PDB entry 5U8T | electron microscopy, 4.90 A resolution (low resolution: residue-level contacts below are approximate; hydrogen-bond / salt-bridge calls are withheld) | chains 4 and 6 of the 12 polymer chains in the assembly

Chain 4:
Name: DNA replication licensing factor MCM4
Source organism: Saccharomyces cerevisiae (strain ATCC 204508 / S288c)
Notes: EC 3.6.4.12
UniProtKB: P30665 (MCM4_YEAST); residues 1-933 here = UniProt positions 1-933
Sequence (933 residues; each row starts with the number of its first residue):
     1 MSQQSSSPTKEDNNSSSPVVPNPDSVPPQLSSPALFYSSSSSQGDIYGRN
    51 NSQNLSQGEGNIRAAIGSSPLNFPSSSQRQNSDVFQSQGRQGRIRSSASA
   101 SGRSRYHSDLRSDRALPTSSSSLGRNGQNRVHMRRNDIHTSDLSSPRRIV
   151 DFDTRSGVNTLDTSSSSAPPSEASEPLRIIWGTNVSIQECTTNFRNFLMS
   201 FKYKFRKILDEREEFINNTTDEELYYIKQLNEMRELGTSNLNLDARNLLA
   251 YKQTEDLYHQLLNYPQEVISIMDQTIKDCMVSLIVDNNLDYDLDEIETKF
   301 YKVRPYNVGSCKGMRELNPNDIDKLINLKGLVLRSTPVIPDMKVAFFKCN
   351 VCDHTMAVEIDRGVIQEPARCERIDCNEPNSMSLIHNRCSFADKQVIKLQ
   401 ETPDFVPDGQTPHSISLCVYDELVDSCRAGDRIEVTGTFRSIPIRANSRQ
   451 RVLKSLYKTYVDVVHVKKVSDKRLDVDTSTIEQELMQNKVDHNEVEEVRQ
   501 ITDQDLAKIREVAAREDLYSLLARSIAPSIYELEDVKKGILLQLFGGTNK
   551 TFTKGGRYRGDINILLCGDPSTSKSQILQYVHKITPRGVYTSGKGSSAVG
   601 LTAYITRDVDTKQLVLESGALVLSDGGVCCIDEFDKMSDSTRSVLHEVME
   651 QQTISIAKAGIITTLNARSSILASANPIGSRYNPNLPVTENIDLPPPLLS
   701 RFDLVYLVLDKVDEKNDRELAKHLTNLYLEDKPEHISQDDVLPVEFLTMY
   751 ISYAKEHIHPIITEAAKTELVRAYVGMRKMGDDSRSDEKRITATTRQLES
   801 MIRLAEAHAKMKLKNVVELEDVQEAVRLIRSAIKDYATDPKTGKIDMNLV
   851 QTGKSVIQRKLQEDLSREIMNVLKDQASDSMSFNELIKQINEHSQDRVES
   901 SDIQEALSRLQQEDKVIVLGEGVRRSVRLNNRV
Unresolved in the structure: 1-176, 206-224, 471-498, 731-739, 780-792, 839-850, 930-933
Curated features (UniProtKB/Swiss-Prot):
  - motif: Ser700 to Asp703 (Arginine finger)
  - binding site (ATP): Gly568 to Ser575
  - modified residue (Phosphoserine): Ser52, Ser56, Ser69
  - mutagenesis: Lys574 (K574A: Loss of MCM2-7 complex helicase activity)

Chain 6:
Name: DNA replication licensing factor MCM6
Source organism: Saccharomyces cerevisiae (strain ATCC 204508 / S288c)
Notes: EC 3.6.4.12
UniProtKB: P53091 (MCM6_YEAST); numbering as in UniProt (aligned over 1-1017)
Sequence (1017 residues; numbered 1 to 1017; the number before each row is that of its first residue):
     1 MSSPFPADTPSSNRPSNSSPPPSSIGAGFGSSSGLDSQIGSRLHFPSSSQ
    51 PHVSNSQTGPFVNDSTQFSSQRLQTDGSATNDMEGNEPARSFKSRALNHV
   101 KKVDDVTGEKVREAFEQFLEDFSVQSTDTGEVEKVYRAQIEFMKIYDLNT
   151 IYIDYQHLSMRENGALAMAISEQYYRFLPFLQKGLRRVVRKYAPELLNTS
   201 DSLKRSEGDEGQADEDEQQDDDMNGSSLPRDSGSSAAPGNGTSAMATRSI
   251 TTSTSPEQTERVFQISFFNLPTVHRIRDIRSEKIGSLLSISGTVTRTSEV
   301 RPELYKASFTCDMCRAIVDNVEQSFKYTEPTFCPNPSCENRAFWTLNVTR
   351 SRFLDWQKVRIQENANEIPTGSMPRTLDVILRGDSVERAKPGDRCKFTGV
   401 EIVVPDVTQLGLPGVKPSSTLDTRGISKTTEGLNSGVTGLRSLGVRDLTY
   451 KISFLACHVISIGSNIGASSPDANSNNRETELQMAANLQANNVYQDNERD
   501 QEVFLNSLSSDEINELKEMVKDEHIYDKLVRSIAPAVFGHEAVKKGILLQ
   551 MLGGVHKSTVEGIKLRGDINICVVGDPSTSKSQFLKYVVGFAPRSVYTSG
   601 KASSAAGLTAAVVRDEEGGDYTIEAGALMLADNGICCIDEFDKMDISDQV
   651 AIHEAMEQQTISIAKAGIHATLNARTSILAAANPVGGRYNRKLSLRGNLN
   701 MTAPIMSRFDLFFVILDDCNEKIDTELASHIVDLHMKRDEAIEPPFSAEQ
   751 LRRYIKYARTFKPILTKEARSYLVEKYKELRKDDAQGFSRSSYRITVRQL
   801 ESMIRLSEAIARANCVDEITPSFIAEAYDLLRQSIIRVDVDDVEMDEEFD
   851 NIESQSHAASGNNDDNDDGTGSGVITSEPPADIEEGQSEATARPGTSEKK
   901 KTTVTYDKYVSMMNMIVRKIAEVDREGAEELTAVDIVDWYLLQKENDLGS
   951 LAEYWEERRLAFKVIKRLVKDRILMEIHGTRHNLRDLENEENENNKTVYV
  1001 IHPNCEVLDQLEPQDSS
Unresolved in the structure: 1-96, 195-259, 407-415, 422-447, 464-509, 841-906, 970-1017
Curated features (UniProtKB/Swiss-Prot):
  - motif: Ser707 to Asp710 (Arginine finger)
  - binding site (ATP): Gly575 to Ser582
  - modified residue: Ser78 (Phosphoserine), Ser249 (Phosphoserine), Ser372 (Phosphoserine), Thr766 (Phosphothreonine)
  - mutagenesis: Lys581 (K581A: Loss of MCM2-7 complex helicase activity)
Ligand contacts: AMP-PNP (ANP; phosphoaminophosphonic acid-adenylate ester): Val650, His653, Glu657, Pro704, Arg708, Val797, Arg798

How chain 4 and chain 6 interact:
Pairs across the interface (114):
  Ser335(4) with Arg375(6)
  Thr336(4) with Arg375(6)
  Pro337(4) with Arg375(6)
  Val338(4) with Ile279(6); Arg375(6); Ile452(6)
  Pro340(4) with Val403(6); Tyr450(6); Lys451(6)
  Met342(4) with Pro417(6); Tyr450(6)
  Cys352(4) with Lys101(6); Val103(6)
  Asp353(4) with Val103(6)
  His354(4) with Val103(6)
  Val364(4) with Ser418(6)
  Ile365(4) with Ser418(6); Ser419(6); Thr420(6)
  Gln366(4) with Thr420(6)
  Ile374(4) with Val100(6)
  His386(4) with Val403(6); Val404(6); Pro405(6); Tyr450(6)
  Asn387(4) with Tyr175(6); Ile284(6); Ile402(6); Val403(6)
  Arg388(4) with Arg176(6)
  Phe391(4) with Ser281(6)
  Ala392(4) with Ser281(6)
  Asp393(4) with Arg280(6); Ser281(6); Glu282(6)
  Lys394(4) with Lys416(6)
  Gln395(4) with Arg375(6)
  Val424(4) with Arg280(6)
  Asp425(4) with Arg277(6); Arg280(6); Arg375(6)
  Arg428(4) with Arg277(6); Pro369(6)
  Thr548(4) with Lys737(6)
  Asn549(4) with Lys737(6)
  Lys550(4) with His735(6); Lys737(6); Glu740(6)
  Phe552(4) with Glu740(6)
  Lys554(4) with Arg752(6)
  Ala598(4) with Ala602(6)
  Gln613(4) with Arg296(6); Arg360(6)
  Val615(4) with Gln362(6)
  Leu616(4) with Gln362(6)
  Glu617(4) with Met373(6)
  Leu623(4) with Thr370(6)
  Ser643(4) with Lys601(6); Ala602(6)
  Glu650(4) with Lys586(6)
  Gln651(4) with Lys586(6); Tyr597(6); Thr598(6); Ser599(6)
  Ser655(4) with Tyr597(6)
  Gly660(4) with Pro391(6)
  Ile661(4) with Thr293(6); Val294(6); Thr295(6); Gly392(6)
  Ile662(4) with Gly392(6); Leu630(6)
  Thr663(4) with Gly392(6)
  Ser700(4) with Ser578(6)
  Pro760(4) with Lys737(6)
  Ile762(4) with Met736(6); Lys737(6); Arg738(6)
  Thr763(4) with Arg738(6)
  Lys767(4) with Val732(6); Met736(6)
  Leu770(4) with Met736(6)
  Val771(4) with Ala728(6); Val732(6)
  Arg778(4) with Cys719(6); Asp724(6); Leu727(6)
  Thr794(4) with Ser578(6)
  Thr795(4) with Ser578(6); Ile731(6); His735(6)
  Leu798(4) with His735(6)
  Glu799(4) with His735(6)
  Ile802(4) with His735(6)
  Arg859(4) with Asn690(6)
  Met870(4) with Leu942(6)
  Leu873(4) with Leu942(6); Glu945(6)
  Lys874(4) with Leu942(6)
  Ala877(4) with Glu945(6)
  Asp879(4) with Glu945(6); Asn946(6)
  Arg909(4) with Val685(6); Gly686(6); Leu693(6); Gly697(6)
  Gln912(4) with Gly697(6); Asn700(6)
  Glu913(4) with Leu693(6); Gly697(6)
  Arg928(4) with Asn946(6)
  Leu929(4) with Gln943(6); Asn946(6); Asp947(6)
Other interface residues (no listed pair), chain 4 (78 interface residues in all): Glu367, Leu384, Cys389, Asp421, Arg445, Tyr558, Leu614, Lys658, Ile761, Arg925, Val927
Other interface residues (no listed pair), chain 6 (78 interface residues in all): Lys102, Gly371, Ser372, Leu421, Leu448, Ala536, Gly600, Glu624, Met629, Asn698, Leu734, Glu749

Summary:
Chain 4 and chain 6 each contribute 78 residues to their interface. Bound to chain 6: AMP-PNP. From UniProt: 8
ATP-binding residues and one mutagenesis site on chain 4; 8 ATP-binding residues and one mutagenesis site on
chain 6.
Chain 4 is DNA replication licensing factor MCM4 and chain 6 is DNA replication licensing factor MCM6, both
from Saccharomyces cerevisiae (strain ATCC 204508 / S288c); the structure, Structure of Eukaryotic CMG
Helicase at a Replication Fork and Implications, was determined by electron microscopy, deposited together
with 5U8S.
